4CWB - chain A; structure by X-ray diffraction, 1.56 A resolution.

Chain A:
Name: 7,8-dihydro-6-hydroxymethylpterin-pyrophosphokinase
Organism: Staphylococcus aureus
Notes: EC 2.7.6.3
UniProtKB: C8MLE4 (C8MLE4_STAAU); residues 1-158 here = UniProt positions 1-158
Chain sequence (161 residues; numbered -2 to 158; the number before each row is that of its first residue; numbers below 1 keep their minus sign (Gly-2 is residue -2)):
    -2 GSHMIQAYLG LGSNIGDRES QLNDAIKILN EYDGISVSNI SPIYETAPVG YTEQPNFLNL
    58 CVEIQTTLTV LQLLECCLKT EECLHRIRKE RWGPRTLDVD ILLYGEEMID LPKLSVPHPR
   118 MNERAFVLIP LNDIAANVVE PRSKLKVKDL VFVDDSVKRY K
Not modelled in the structure: -2 to -1
Sequence notes: expression tag (-2 to 0)
Ion coordination: Mg2+ site 1: Asp95, Asp97 (together with AMP-CPP)
Residues lining bound ligands:
  - AMP-CPP (APC; diphosphomethylphosphonic acid adenosyl ester): Leu71, Leu75, Glu78, Arg83, Arg88, Arg92, Asp95, Val96, Asp97, Ile98, Lys110, Leu111, Ser112, Val113, His115, Arg117, Arg121
  - X6L (2-amino-8-[2-oxo-2-(4-phenylphenyl)ethyl]sulfanyl-1,9-dihydropurin-6-one): Gly9, Thr43, Ala44, Pro45, Val46, Gly47, Phe54, Asn56, Arg88, Trp89, Gly90, Arg92, Arg121, Phe123

Overview:
Ligands of chain A: AMP-CPP and compound X6L. Asp95 and Asp97 form the Mg2+ site 1.
Chain A is 7,8-dihydro-6-hydroxymethylpterin-pyrophosphokinase (Staphylococcus aureus); the structure,
Staphylococcus aureus 7,8-Dihydro-6-hydroxymethylpterin- pyrophosphokinase in complex with AMPCPP and an
inhibitor, was determined by X-ray diffraction (same publication as 4CRJ and 4CYU).
